PDB entry 7UZ9 | electron microscopy, 3.50 A resolution | chains B and C of the 9 polymer chains in the assembly

[Chain B (and C)]
Protein: Spike glycoprotein
Source organism: Severe acute respiratory syndrome coronavirus 2
Notes: fragment: Spike 6P; chain C of this document is another copy of the same molecule, construct and numbering; everything in this record applies to it too
Reference sequence: P0DTC2 (SPIKE_SARS2); numbering as in UniProt; present here: 1-676, 680-1213
Amino-acid sequence (1256 residues; each row starts with the number of its first residue; note: 3 numbers in that range are skipped by the numbering (no residue carries them; nothing is unmodelled there)):
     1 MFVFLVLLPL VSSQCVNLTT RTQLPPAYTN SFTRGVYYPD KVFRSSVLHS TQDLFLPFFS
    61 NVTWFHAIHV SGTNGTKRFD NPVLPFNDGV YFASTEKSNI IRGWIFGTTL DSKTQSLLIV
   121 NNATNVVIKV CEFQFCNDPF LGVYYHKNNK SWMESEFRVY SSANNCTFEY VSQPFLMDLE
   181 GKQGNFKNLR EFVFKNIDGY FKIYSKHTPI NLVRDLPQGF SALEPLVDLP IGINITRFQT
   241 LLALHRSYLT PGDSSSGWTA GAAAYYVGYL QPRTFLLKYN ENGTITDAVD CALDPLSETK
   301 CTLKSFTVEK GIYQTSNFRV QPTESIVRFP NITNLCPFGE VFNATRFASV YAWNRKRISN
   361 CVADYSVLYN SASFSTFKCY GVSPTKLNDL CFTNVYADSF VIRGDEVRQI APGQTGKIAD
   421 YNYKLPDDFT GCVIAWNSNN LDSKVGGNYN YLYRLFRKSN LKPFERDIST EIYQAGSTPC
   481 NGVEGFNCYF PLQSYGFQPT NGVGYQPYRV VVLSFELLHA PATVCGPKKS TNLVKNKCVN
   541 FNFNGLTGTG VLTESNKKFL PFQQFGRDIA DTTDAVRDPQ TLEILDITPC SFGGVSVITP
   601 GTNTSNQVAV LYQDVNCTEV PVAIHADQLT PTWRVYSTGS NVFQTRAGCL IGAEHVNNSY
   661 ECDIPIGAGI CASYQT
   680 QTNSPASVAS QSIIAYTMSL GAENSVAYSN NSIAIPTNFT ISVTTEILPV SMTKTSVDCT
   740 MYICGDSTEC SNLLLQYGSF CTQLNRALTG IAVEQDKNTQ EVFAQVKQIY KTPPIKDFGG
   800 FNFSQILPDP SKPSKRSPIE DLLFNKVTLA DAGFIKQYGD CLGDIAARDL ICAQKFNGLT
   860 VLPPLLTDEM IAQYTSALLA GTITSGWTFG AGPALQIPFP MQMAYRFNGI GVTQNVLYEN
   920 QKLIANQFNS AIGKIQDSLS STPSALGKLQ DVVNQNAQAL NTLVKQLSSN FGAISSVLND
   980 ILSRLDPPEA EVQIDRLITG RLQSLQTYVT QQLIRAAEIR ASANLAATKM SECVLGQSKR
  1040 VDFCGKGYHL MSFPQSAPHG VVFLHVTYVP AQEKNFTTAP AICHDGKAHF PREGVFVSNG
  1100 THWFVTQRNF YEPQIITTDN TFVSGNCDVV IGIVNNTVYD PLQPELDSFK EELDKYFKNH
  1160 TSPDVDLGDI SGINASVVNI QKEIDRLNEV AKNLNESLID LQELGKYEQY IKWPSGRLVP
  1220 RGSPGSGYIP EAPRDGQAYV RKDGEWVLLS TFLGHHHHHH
Not modelled in the structure: 1-25, 72-73, 179-186, 621-635, 680-688, 828-853, 1148-1259
Differences from the reference sequence: engineered mutation Pro-817 (Phe in P0DTC2), Pro-892 (Ala in P0DTC2), Pro-899 (Ala in P0DTC2), Pro-942 (Ala in P0DTC2), Pro-986 (Lys in P0DTC2), Pro-987 (Val in P0DTC2); expression tag (1214-1259)
UniProt features mapped onto this chain:
  - region: Asn-280 to Cys-301 (Putative superantigen), Arg-403 to Asp-405 (Integrin-binding motif), Asn-448 to Phe-456 (Immunodominant HLA epitope recognized by the CD8+), Ser-816 to Tyr-837 (Fusion peptide 1), Lys-835 to Phe-855 (Fusion peptide 2), Asp-1163 to Glu-1202 (Heptad repeat 2)
  - site: Arg-815, Ser-816 (Cleavage)
  - glycosylation: Asn-17 (N-linked (GlcNAc...) (complex) asparagine), Asn-61 (N-linked (GlcNAc...) (hybrid) asparagine), Asn-74 (N-linked (GlcNAc...) (complex) asparagine), Asn-122 (N-linked (GlcNAc...) (hybrid) asparagine), Asn-149 (N-linked (GlcNAc...) (complex) asparagine), Asn-165 (N-linked (GlcNAc...) (complex) asparagine), Asn-234 (N-linked (GlcNAc...) (high mannose) asparagine), Asn-282 (N-linked (GlcNAc...) (complex) asparagine), Thr-323 (O-linked (GalNAc) threonine), Ser-325 (O-linked (HexNAc...) serine), Asn-331 (N-linked (GlcNAc...) (complex) asparagine), Asn-343 (N-linked (GlcNAc...) (complex) asparagine), Asn-603 (N-linked (GlcNAc...) (hybrid) asparagine), Asn-616 (N-linked (GlcNAc...) (complex) asparagine), Asn-657 (N-linked (GlcNAc...) (complex) asparagine), Thr-676 (O-linked (GlcNAc...) threonine), Asn-709 (N-linked (GlcNAc...) (high mannose) asparagine), Asn-717 (N-linked (GlcNAc...) (hybrid) asparagine), Asn-801 (N-linked (GlcNAc...) (hybrid) asparagine), Asn-1074 (N-linked (GlcNAc...) (hybrid) asparagine) and 5 more in UniProt
  - natural variant: Leu-5 (L5F: In strain: Iota/B.1.526), Ser-13 (S13I: In strain: Epsilon/B.1.427/B.1.429), Leu-18 (L18F: In strain: Beta/B.1.351, Gamma/P.1 and 1 more), Thr-19 (T19I: In strain: Omicron/BQ.1.1, Omicron/XBB.1.5 and 1 more; T19R: In strain: Delta/B.1.617.2, Omicron/BA.2 and 4 more), Thr-20 (T20N: In strain: Gamma/P.1), Leu-24 to Ala-27 (sequence variant, change not given here; In strain: Omicron/BA.2, Omicron/BA.2.12.1 and 6 more), Pro-26 (P26S: In strain: Gamma/P.1), Gln-52 (Q52H: In strain: Omicron/EG.5.1), Ala-67 (A67V: In strain: Eta/B.1.525, Omicron/BA.1), His-69 to Val-70 (deletion: In strain: Alpha/B.1.1.7, Eta/B.1.525 and 5 more), Gly-75 (G75V: In strain: Lambda/C.37), Thr-76 (T76I: In strain: Lambda/C.37), 79 further natural variant entries in UniProt
  - mutagenesis: His-69 to Val-70 (Increased incorporation of cleaved spike into virions), Asn-121 (N121Q: Partial loss of biliverdin affinity), Arg-190 (R190K: Partial loss of biliverdin affinity), Asn-234 (N234Q: Increased resistance to neutralizing antibodies), Asn-331 (N331Q: Reduced viral infectivity), Asn-343 (N343Q: Reduced viral infectivity), Leu-452 (L452R: Increased resistance to neutralizing antibodies. Decreases HLA binding to NF9 epitope. Increased binding affinity to human ACE2), Tyr-453 (Y453F: Decreased HLA binding to NF9 epitope. Increased binding affinity to human ACE2), Ala-475 (A475V: Increased resistance to neutralizing antibodies), Val-483 (V483A: Increased resistance to neutralizing antibodies), Glu-484 (E484D: Increased replication in human TMEM106B overexpressing cells), Phe-490 (F490L: Increased resistance to neutralizing antibodies and human covalescent sera neutralization), 6 further mutagenesis entries in UniProt
Disulfide bonds: Cys-131/Cys-166, Cys-291/Cys-301, Cys-336/Cys-361, Cys-379/Cys-432, Cys-391/Cys-525, Cys-480/Cys-488, Cys-617/Cys-649, Cys-662/Cys-671, Cys-738/Cys-760, Cys-743/Cys-749, Cys-1032/Cys-1043, Cys-1082/Cys-1126
Covalently attached groups: N-acetylglucosamine (NAG) linked to Asn-61, Asn-122, Asn-282, Asn-331, Asn-343, Asn-603, Asn-616, Asn-657, Asn-709, Asn-717, Asn-801, Asn-1074, Asn-1098, Asn-1134

[How chain B and chain C interact]
Residue-residue contacts - 123 pairs, chain B then chain C:
  Gln-314(B) / Asn-764(C)
  Gln-314(B) / Thr-768(C)
  Asn-317(B) / Asp-737(C)  hydrogen bond
  Arg-319(B) / Met-740(C)  hydrogen bond
  Arg-357(B) / Cys-166(C)  hydrogen bond (side chain-backbone)
  Arg-357(B) / Thr-167(C)
  Asn-360(B) / Phe-168(C)
  Asn-360(B) / Glu-169(C)
  Tyr-396(B) / Cys-166(C)
  Phe-559(B) / Phe-43(C)  hydrophobic
  Leu-560(B) / Asn-282(C)
  Phe-562(B) / Lys-41(C)
  Phe-562(B) / Pro-225(C)  hydrophobic
  Gln-563(B) / Tyr-38(C)
  Gln-563(B) / Lys-41(C)
  Gln-563(B) / Val-42(C)
  Gln-563(B) / Phe-43(C)
  Phe-565(B) / Val-42(C)
  Phe-565(B) / Phe-43(C)  hydrogen bond (backbone-backbone)
  Gly-566(B) / Phe-43(C)
  Arg-567(B) / Val-42(C)
  Arg-567(B) / Phe-43(C)  hydrogen bond (backbone-backbone)
  Ile-569(B) / Val-47(C)  hydrophobic
  Ile-569(B) / Asn-960(C)
  Ala-570(B) / Val-963(C)  hydrophobic
  Asp-571(B) / His-49(C)
  Asp-571(B) / Lys-964(C)
  Pro-589(B) / Phe-855(C)
  Phe-592(B) / Met-740(C)  hydrophobic
  Phe-592(B) / Phe-855(C)  hydrophobic
  Phe-592(B) / Gly-857(C)
  Phe-592(B) / Leu-858(C)
  Gln-613(B) / Leu-861(C)
  Asp-614(B) / Phe-855(C)
  Pro-665(B) / Leu-864(C)  hydrophobic
  Ala-668(B) / Pro-863(C)  hydrogen bond (backbone-backbone)
  Ala-668(B) / Leu-864(C)
  Gly-669(B) / Leu-864(C)  hydrogen bond (backbone-backbone)
  Gly-669(B) / Met-869(C)
  Met-697(B) / Leu-864(C)  hydrophobic
  Met-697(B) / Met-869(C)  hydrophobic
  Leu-699(B) / Val-785(C)
  Leu-699(B) / Lys-786(C)
  Leu-699(B) / Ile-788(C)  hydrophobic
  Leu-699(B) / Tyr-873(C)  hydrophobic
  Ala-701(B) / Gln-787(C)
  Ala-701(B) / Ile-788(C)  hydrogen bond (backbone-backbone)
  Glu-702(B) / Ile-788(C)
  Glu-702(B) / Lys-790(C)
  Asn-703(B) / Gln-787(C)  hydrogen bond
  Asn-703(B) / Ile-788(C)  hydrogen bond (backbone-backbone)
  Asn-703(B) / Tyr-789(C)
  Val-705(B) / Thr-883(C)
  Val-705(B) / Gln-895(C)
  Ala-706(B) / Gln-895(C)
  Tyr-707(B) / Pro-792(C)  hydrophobic
  Tyr-707(B) / Asp-796(C)
  Tyr-707(B) / Phe-797(C)
  Tyr-707(B) / Thr-883(C)
  Tyr-707(B) / Ile-896(C)
  Tyr-707(B) / Pro-897(C)  hydrophobic
  Tyr-707(B) / Phe-898(C)  hydrogen bond (side chain-backbone)
  Ser-708(B) / Pro-897(C)
  Asn-709(B) / Pro-897(C)
  Ser-711(B) / Gln-895(C)  hydrogen bond
  Ser-711(B) / Pro-897(C)
  Ile-712(B) / Gln-895(C)  hydrogen bond (backbone-side chain)
  Ile-712(B) / Ile-896(C)  hydrophobic
  Ala-713(B) / Leu-894(C)
  Ala-713(B) / Gln-895(C)  hydrogen bond (backbone-backbone)
  Pro-715(B) / Leu-894(C)
  Gln-957(B) / Arg-765(C)  hydrogen bond
  Lys-964(B) / Ser-758(C)
  Gln-965(B) / Phe-759(C)
  Ser-968(B) / Gln-755(C)
  Ser-968(B) / Tyr-756(C)
  Ser-968(B) / Gly-757(C)
  Asn-969(B) / Gln-755(C)
  Phe-970(B) / Tyr-756(C)
  Gly-971(B) / Gln-755(C)  hydrogen bond (backbone-side chain)
  Arg-995(B) / Asp-994(C)  salt bridge
  Gln-1002(B) / Phe-759(C)
  Thr-1006(B) / Phe-759(C)
  Thr-1006(B) / Gln-1005(C)  hydrogen bond
  Thr-1009(B) / Thr-1009(C)
  Gln-1010(B) / Leu-1012(C)
  Ile-1013(B) / Leu-1012(C)  hydrophobic
  Ile-1013(B) / Ile-1013(C)  hydrophobic
  Glu-1017(B) / Glu-773(C)
  Arg-1039(B) / Thr-1027(C)
  Arg-1039(B) / Glu-1031(C)  salt bridge
  Arg-1039(B) / Arg-1039(C)
  Val-1040(B) / Ser-1030(C)
  Val-1040(B) / Glu-1031(C)
  Asp-1041(B) / Gln-784(C)
  Asp-1041(B) / Ser-1030(C)  hydrogen bond
  Phe-1042(B) / Thr-1027(C)
  Lys-1045(B) / Gly-889(C)
  Gly-1046(B) / Gly-889(C)
  Gly-1046(B) / Ala-890(C)
  Tyr-1047(B) / Trp-886(C)
  Tyr-1047(B) / Thr-887(C)
  Pro-1069(B) / Pro-892(C)
  Ala-1070(B) / Pro-892(C)
  Glu-1072(B) / Pro-892(C)
  Glu-1072(B) / Leu-894(C)
  Thr-1077(B) / Met-900(C)  hydrogen bond
  Pro-1079(B) / Tyr-917(C)
  Phe-1089(B) / Gln-913(C)
  Phe-1089(B) / Asn-914(C)
  Phe-1089(B) / Tyr-917(C)  hydrophobic
  Pro-1090(B) / Gln-913(C)
  Gly-1093(B) / Gln-913(C)
  Val-1094(B) / Met-900(C)  hydrophobic
  Val-1094(B) / Tyr-904(C)
  Arg-1107(B) / Trp-886(C)
  Arg-1107(B) / Tyr-904(C)
  Ser-1123(B) / Asn-914(C)  hydrogen bond
  Ser-1123(B) / Glu-918(C)
  Val-1128(B) / Glu-918(C)
  Val-1129(B) / Tyr-917(C)  hydrophobic
  Ile-1130(B) / Gln-920(C)
  Leu-1141(B) / Leu-1141(C)  hydrophobic
Other interface residues (no listed pair), chain B (98 interface residues in all): Ser-359, Asn-394, Pro-521, Thr-549, Lys-557, Lys-558, Gln-564, Asp-568, Thr-572, Ala-647, Gly-667, Ser-698, Gly-700, Ile-714, Gln-954, Thr-961, Ser-1003, Lys-1038, Val-1068, Asn-1074, Ala-1078, Glu-1092, Phe-1121, Val-1122, Leu-1145
Other interface residues (no listed pair), chain C (89 interface residues in all): Arg-44, Ser-45, Tyr-200, Asp-228, Gly-283, Thr-284, Asp-745, Gln-762, Val-860, Pro-862, Gly-891, Ala-893, Asn-907, Thr-912, Lys-1038, Gln-1113, Glu-1144

[In short]
The interface between chain B and chain C involves 98 residues on one side and 89 on the other; the contacts
include 20 hydrogen bonds and 2 salt bridges. Polar pairs include Arg-995(B)/Asp-994(C),
Arg-1039(B)/Glu-1031(C) and Asn-317(B)/Asp-737(C).
Chain B and chain C are both Spike glycoprotein (Severe acute respiratory syndrome coronavirus 2); the
structure, Structure of the SARS-CoV-2 S 6P trimer in complex with the mouse antibody Fab fragment, M8a-34,
was determined by electron microscopy (same publication as 7UZ4, 7UZ6, 7UZ7, 7UZ8, 7UZA, 7UZB, 7UZC and 7UZD).
